PDB entry 5O5Q | X-ray diffraction, 3.25 A resolution | chains A and D of the 4 polymer chains in the assembly

== Chain A (and D) ==
Name: RNase adapter protein RapZ
From: Escherichia coli
Notes: chain D of this document is another copy of the same molecule, construct and numbering; everything in this record applies to it too
Reference sequence: P0A894 (RAPZ_ECOLI); residue numbers follow UniProt; this construct covers 1-284
Sequence (295 residues; numbered -10 to 284; the number before each row is that of its first residue; numbers below 1 keep their minus sign (Met-10 is residue -10)):
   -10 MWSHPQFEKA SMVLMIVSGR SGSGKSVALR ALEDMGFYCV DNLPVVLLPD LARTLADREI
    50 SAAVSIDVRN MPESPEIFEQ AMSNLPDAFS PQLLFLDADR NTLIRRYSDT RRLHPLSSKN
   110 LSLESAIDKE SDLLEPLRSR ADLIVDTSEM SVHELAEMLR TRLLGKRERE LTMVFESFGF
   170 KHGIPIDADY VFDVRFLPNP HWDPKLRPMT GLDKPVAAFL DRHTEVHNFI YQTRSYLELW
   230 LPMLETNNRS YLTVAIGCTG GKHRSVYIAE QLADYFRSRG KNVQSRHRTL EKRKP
Disordered / not traced: -10 to -2, 98-111, 153-155, 281-284 (chain D: -10 to -4, 154-157, 190-194, 282-284)
Sequence notes: initiating methionine (-10); expression tag (-9 to 0)
UniProt features mapped onto this chain:
  - region: Arg266 to Pro284 (RNA-binding)
  - binding site (ATP): Gly8 to Ser15
  - binding site (GTP): Asp56 to Asn59
  - modified residue: Lys251 (N6-acetyllysine)
  - mutagenesis: Lys270 (K270A: Lack of activity. Does not bind GlmY and GlmZ; when associated with A-281; A-282 and A-283), Lys281 (K281A: Lack of activity. Does not bind GlmY and GlmZ; when associated with A-270; A-282 and A-283), Arg282 (R282A: Lack of activity. Does not bind GlmY and GlmZ; when associated with A-270; A-281 and A-283), Lys283 (K283A: Lack of activity. Does not bind GlmY and GlmZ; when associated with A-270; A-281 and A-282)
From the paper describing this entry:
  - mutagenesis - V29W, N31W: abolished binding to self-interaction of the NTD
  - mutagenesis - W191A: decreased binding to interaction of the CTD with the NTD
  - mutagenesis - V180G: abolished binding to self-interaction of the CTD

== Chain A / chain D interface ==
Contacting residue pairs (56; chain A residue first):
  Arg19(A) with Arg100(D)
  Glu22(A) with Arg58(D), salt bridge; Arg100(D); Pro104(D)
  Asp23(A) with Arg100(D), salt bridge
  Tyr27(A) with Asn31(D), hydrogen bond (side chain-backbone); Leu32(D); Pro33(D); Asn59(D), hydrogen bond
  Cys28(A) with Asn31(D), hydrogen bond (backbone-side chain)
  Val29(A) with Asp30(D); Asn31(D)
  Asp30(A) with Val29(D); Asp30(D), hydrogen bond (backbone-backbone)
  Asn31(A) with Tyr27(D), hydrogen bond (backbone-side chain); Cys28(D), hydrogen bond (side chain-backbone); Val29(D)
  Leu32(A) with Tyr27(D); Leu32(D), hydrophobic
  Pro33(A) with Tyr27(D); Leu40(D), hydrophobic
  Leu36(A) with Asp39(D); Leu40(D), hydrophobic
  Asp39(A) with Leu36(D)
  Leu40(A) with Pro33(D), hydrophobic; Leu36(D), hydrophobic
  Thr43(A) with Leu36(D)
  Arg58(A) with Tyr27(D)
  Asn59(A) with Tyr27(D), hydrogen bond
  Asp210(A) with Arg94(D)
  Arg211(A) with Arg94(D), hydrogen bond (backbone-side chain)
  Thr213(A) with Asn90(D); Ile93(D)
  His216(A) with Ile93(D), hydrogen bond (side chain-backbone); Arg94(D), hydrogen bond (side chain-backbone); Tyr96(D), hydrogen bond (side chain-backbone); Asp98(D), salt bridge; Leu112(D)
  Asn217(A) with Leu112(D); Glu113(D)
  Ile219(A) with Asp98(D)
  Tyr220(A) with Asn109(D), hydrogen bond (side chain-backbone); Ser111(D); Leu112(D)
  Gln221(A) with Leu110(D); Ser111(D); Leu112(D)
  Arg223(A) with Tyr96(D), hydrogen bond
  Gln260(A) with Asp98(D); Thr99(D)
  Asp263(A) with Thr99(D)
  Tyr264(A) with Asp98(D); Thr99(D); Arg101(D)
  Ser267(A) with Thr99(D), hydrogen bond (side chain-backbone)
  Arg268(A) with Arg101(D)
Interface residues without a listed pair, chain A (32 interface residues in all): Arg47, Tyr256
Interface residues without a listed pair, chain D (29 interface residues in all): Glu22, Thr43, Leu105

== Overview ==
The interface between chain A and chain D involves 32 residues on one side and 29 on the other; the contacts
include 14 hydrogen bonds and 3 salt bridges. Among the polar pairs are Glu22(A)-Arg58(D), Asp23(A)-Arg100(D)
and His216(A)-Asp98(D). From the paper: V29W and N31W of chain A abolish binding to self-interaction of the
NTD; W191A of chain A reduces binding to interaction of the CTD with the NTD.
Chain A and chain D are both RNase adapter protein RapZ (Escherichia coli); the structure, X-ray crystal
structure of RapZ from Escherichia coli (P3221 space group), was determined by X-ray diffraction (same
publication as 5O5O).
